1VBB - chains 1 and 4 of the 5 polymer chains in the assembly; structure by X-ray diffraction, 2.80 A resolution.

[Chain 1]
Name: Poliovirus type 3
Organism: Poliovirus type 3 (strains P3/LEON/37 AND P3/LEON 12A[1]B)
UniProtKB: P03302 (POLG_POL3L); residues 3-302 here correspond to UniProt positions 578-877 (UniProt number = residue number + 575)
Amino-acid sequence (300 residues; each row starts with the number of its first residue):
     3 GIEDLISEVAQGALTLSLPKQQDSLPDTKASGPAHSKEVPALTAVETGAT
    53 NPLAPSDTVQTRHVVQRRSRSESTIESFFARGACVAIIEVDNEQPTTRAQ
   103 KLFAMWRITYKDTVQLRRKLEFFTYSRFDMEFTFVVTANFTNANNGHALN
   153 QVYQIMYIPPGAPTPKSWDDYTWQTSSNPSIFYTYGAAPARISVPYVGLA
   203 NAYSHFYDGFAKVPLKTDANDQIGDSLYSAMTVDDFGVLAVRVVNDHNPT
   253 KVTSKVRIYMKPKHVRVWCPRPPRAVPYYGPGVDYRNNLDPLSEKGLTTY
Not modelled in the structure: 3-23
Small-molecule neighbours: r80633 (J80; (methylpyridazine piperidine butyloxyphenyl)ethylacetate): Ile110, Thr111, Tyr112, Lys113, Phe134, Phe136, Ile157, Tyr159, Pro181, Ser182, Ile183, Ile194, Val196, Val199, Tyr205, Asp237, Phe238, Leu241

[Chain 4]
Name: Poliovirus type 3
Organism: Poliovirus type 3 (strains P3/LEON/37 AND P3/LEON 12A[1]B)
UniProtKB: P03302 (POLG_POL3L); residues 2-69 here correspond to UniProt positions 1-68 (UniProt number = residue number - 1)
Amino-acid sequence (68 residues; numbered 2 to 69; the number before each row is that of its first residue):
     2 GAQVSSQKVGAHENSNRAYGGSTINYTTINYYKDSASNAASKQDYSQDPS
    52 KFTEPLKDVLIKTAPALN
Not modelled in the structure: 17-22

[Interface between chain 1 and chain 4]
Residue-residue contacts (34):
  Asp25(1) with Lys9(4), salt bridge
  Glu40(1) with Thr64(4)
  Val41(1) with Thr64(4), hydrogen bond (backbone-backbone)
  Pro42(1) with Lys63(4)
  Thr45(1) with Ala67(4)
  Ala46(1) with Ala67(4); Leu68(4), hydrophobic
  Thr49(1) with Leu57(4)
  Ala51(1) with Thr54(4); Leu57(4), hydrophobic
  Thr52(1) with Thr54(4), hydrogen bond (backbone-backbone); Glu55(4)
  Pro54(1) with Glu55(4); Lys63(4)
  Leu55(1) with Lys63(4)
  Asp59(1) with Lys63(4), salt bridge
  Ser71(1) with Lys9(4), hydrogen bond
  Thr76(1) with Asp45(4)
  Glu78(1) with Ala41(4); Asp45(4)
  Ala82(1) with Lys43(4)
  Asp131(1) with Ala37(4)
  Ser195(1) with Ala37(4), hydrogen bond (side chain-backbone); Ser38(4)
  Val196(1) with Ala37(4)
  Pro197(1) with Ala37(4), hydrophobic
  Lys265(1) with Ala37(4), hydrogen bond (side chain-backbone); Ser38(4), hydrogen bond (side chain-backbone); Asn39(4), hydrogen bond (side chain-backbone)
  His266(1) with Ser36(4); Ala37(4); Asn39(4), hydrogen bond (side chain-backbone); Ala40(4), hydrogen bond (side chain-backbone)
  Pro272(1) with Phe53(4)
Interface residues without a listed pair, chain 1 (26 interface residues in all): Lys39, Gly50, Asn53
Interface residues without a listed pair, chain 4 (18 interface residues in all): Pro56

[Overview]
26 residues of chain 1 face 18 of chain 4 across their interface; the contacts include 9 hydrogen bonds and 2
salt bridges. Among the polar pairs are Asp25(1)-Lys9(4), Asp59(1)-Lys63(4) and Ser71(1)-Lys9(4). Chain 1
binds r80633.
Here chain 1 is Poliovirus type 3 and chain 4 is Poliovirus type 3, both from Poliovirus type 3 (strains
P3/LEON/37 AND P3/LEON 12A[1]B). Entry 1VBB (Poliovirus (type 3, sabin strain) (P3/sabin, P3/leon/12A(1)B)
complexed with R80633) was determined by X-ray diffraction, deposited together with 1VBA, 1VBC, 1VBD and 1VBE.
